PDB entry 9GM9 | electron microscopy, 7.80 A resolution (low resolution: residue-level contacts below are approximate; hydrogen-bond / salt-bridge calls are withheld) | chains C and E of the 11 polymer chains in the assembly

[Chain C]
Name: Chromosome partition protein MukF
Source organism: Photorhabdus thracensis
Reference sequence: A0A0F7LMQ4 (A0A0F7LMQ4_9GAMM); numbering as in UniProt (aligned over 1-440)
Amino-acid sequence (440 residues; row label = number of the first residue in the row):
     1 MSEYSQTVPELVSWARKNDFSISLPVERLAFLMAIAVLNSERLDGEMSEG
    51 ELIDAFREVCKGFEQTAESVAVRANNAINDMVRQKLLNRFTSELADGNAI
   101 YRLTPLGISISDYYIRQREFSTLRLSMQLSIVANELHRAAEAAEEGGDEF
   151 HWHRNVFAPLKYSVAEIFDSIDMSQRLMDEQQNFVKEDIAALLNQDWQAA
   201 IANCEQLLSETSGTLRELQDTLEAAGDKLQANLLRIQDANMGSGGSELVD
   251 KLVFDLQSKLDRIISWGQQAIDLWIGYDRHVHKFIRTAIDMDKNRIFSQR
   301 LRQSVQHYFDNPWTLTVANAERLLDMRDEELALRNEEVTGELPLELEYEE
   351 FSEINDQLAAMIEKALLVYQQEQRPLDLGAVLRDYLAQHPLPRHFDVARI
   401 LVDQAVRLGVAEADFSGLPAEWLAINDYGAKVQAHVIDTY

[Chain E]
Name: Chromosome partition protein MukE
Source organism: Photorhabdus thracensis
Reference sequence: A0A0F7LPV6 (A0A0F7LPV6_9GAMM); residues 1-240 here = UniProt positions 1-240
Amino-acid sequence (240 residues; row label = number of the first residue in the row):
     1 MSSTHIEQFMPVKLAQALANSLFPELDSQLRAGRHIGIDDLDNHAFLMDF
    51 QEQLEEFYARYNVELIRAPEGFFYLRPRSTTLIPRSVLSELDMMVGKILC
   101 YLYLSPERLANQGIFTSQELYEELISLADEGKLMKFVNQRSSGSDLDKQK
   151 LQEKVRTTLNRLRRLGMVYFLPNNNNKFTITEAVFRFGADVRSGDDPREI
   201 QLRMIRDGEAMPVEGSLSLDDSENDETPDNSAEGAGDEQP
Disordered / not traced: 1, 214-240

[Interface between chain C and chain E]
Pairs across the interface - 67 pairs, chain C then chain E:
  His280(C) with Ser126(E)
  Thr287(C) with Glu107(E)
  Met291(C) with Pro106(E); Glu107(E)
  Phe297(C) with Leu104(E); Arg192(E)
  Arg300(C) with Val191(E); Arg192(E); Ser193(E); Gly194(E)
  Leu301(C) with Tyr101(E)
  Arg302(C) with Tyr101(E); Leu127(E)
  Ser304(C) with Lys97(E); Asp190(E); Val191(E)
  Val305(C) with Lys97(E); Leu127(E)
  Gln306(C) with Leu127(E)
  Tyr308(C) with Glu90(E); Met94(E)
  Phe309(C) with Lys132(E); Phe136(E)
  Asn311(C) with Gln201(E)
  Pro312(C) with Pro212(E); Val213(E)
  Trp313(C) with Met93(E); Lys97(E); Phe187(E); Asp190(E); Gln201(E); Met204(E); Ala210(E); Met211(E)
  Thr314(C) with Val87(E); Leu88(E); Met93(E); Ala210(E); Met211(E); Pro212(E); Val213(E)
  Leu315(C) with Ser86(E); Val87(E); Leu88(E); Met93(E); Arg186(E); Phe187(E); Glu209(E)
  Thr316(C) with Ser86(E); Arg186(E); Gly208(E); Glu209(E); Met211(E)
  Val317(C) with Arg85(E); Ser86(E); Leu88(E); Arg186(E)
  Ala318(C) with Arg31(E); Ala32(E); Gly33(E); Pro84(E)
  Asn319(C) with Arg31(E); Pro84(E); Ser86(E)
  Ala320(C) with Arg31(E); Ile83(E)
  Glu321(C) with Pro84(E)
Other interface residues (no listed pair), chain E (44 interface residues in all): Leu30, Leu75, Arg76, Pro77, Ile98, Cys100, Leu133, Leu165

[Overview]
The interface between chain C and chain E involves 23 residues on one side and 44 on the other.
Here chain C is Chromosome partition protein MukF and chain E is Chromosome partition protein MukE, both from
Photorhabdus thracensis. Entry 9GM9 (MukBEF in a DNA capture state) was determined by electron microscopy,
deposited together with 9GM6, 9GM7, 9GM8, 9GMA, 9GMB and 9GMD.
